Entry 7YOX (electron microscopy, 3.95 A resolution); this record covers chains B and F of the 6 polymer chains in the assembly.

Chain B:
Molecule: DNA helicase MCM9
From: Homo sapiens
Notes: EC 3.6.4.12
UniProt: Q9NXL9 (MCM9_HUMAN); residues 1-276 here = UniProt positions 1-276
Amino-acid sequence (276 residues; numbered 1 to 276; the number before each row is that of its first residue):
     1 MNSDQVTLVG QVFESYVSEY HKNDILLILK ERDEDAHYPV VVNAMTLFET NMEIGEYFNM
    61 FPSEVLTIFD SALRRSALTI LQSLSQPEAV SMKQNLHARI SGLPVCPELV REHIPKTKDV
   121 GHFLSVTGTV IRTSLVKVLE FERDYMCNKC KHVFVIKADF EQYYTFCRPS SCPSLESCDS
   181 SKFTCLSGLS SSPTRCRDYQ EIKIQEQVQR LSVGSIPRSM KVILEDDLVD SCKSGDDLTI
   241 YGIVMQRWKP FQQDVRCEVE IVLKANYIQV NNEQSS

Chain F:
Molecule: DNA helicase MCM8
From: Homo sapiens
Notes: EC 3.6.4.12
UniProt: Q9UJA3 (MCM8_HUMAN); numbering as in UniProt (aligned over 61-376)
Amino-acid sequence (316 residues; row label = number of the first residue in the row):
    61 TPQSMQSTLD RFIPYKGWKL YFSEVYSDSS PLIEKIQAFE KFFTRHIDLY DKDEIERKGS
   121 ILVDFKELTE GGEVTNLIPD IATELRDAPE KTLACMGLAI HQVLTKDLER HAAELQAQEG
   181 LSNDGETMVN VPHIHARVYN YEPLTQLKNV RANYYGKYIA LRGTVVRVSN IKPLCTKMAF
   241 LCAACGEIQS FPLPDGKYSL PTKCPVPVCR GRSFTALRSS PLTVTMDWQS IKIQELMSDD
   301 QREAGRIPRT IECELVHDLV DSCVPGDTVT ITGIVKVSNA EEGSRNKNDK CMFLLYIEAN
   361 SISNSKGQKT KSSEDG
Not modelled in the structure: 61-62, 370-376
Disulfide bonds: Cys242-Cys245
UniProt features mapped onto this chain:
  - natural variant: Pro149 (P149R: In POF10), Glu341 (E341K: Decreases the formation of MRE11 and RPA1 foci in response to cisplatin-induced DNA damage)
What the authors report for this chain:
  - mutagenesis - E295R: unchanged catalytic activity on HROB

How chain B and chain F interact:
Residue-residue contacts (49):
  Lys116(B) with Ile231(F); Asp287(F); Val320(F); Asp321(F), salt bridge
  Thr117(B) with Pro233(F); Thr285(F); Asp287(F)
  Asp159(B) with Arg278(F), salt bridge
  Glu161(B) with Arg278(F); Ser279(F)
  Gln162(B) with Arg278(F)
  Arg218(B) with Ser229(F), hydrogen bond (side chain-backbone); Asn230(F); Ile231(F); Gln289(F); Asp321(F), salt bridge
  Ser219(B) with Asn230(F)
  Gln246(B) with Arg278(F), hydrogen bond (side chain-backbone); Thr285(F), hydrogen bond
  Trp248(B) with Cys235(F), hydrophobic; Met238(F), hydrophobic; Arg278(F); Thr283(F); Thr285(F)
  Phe251(B) with Tyr258(F), hydrophobic; Ala276(F), hydrophobic; Arg278(F)
  Gln252(B) with Tyr258(F)
  Gln253(B) with Tyr258(F); Ser259(F); Leu260(F), hydrogen bond (side chain-backbone)
  Asp254(B) with Lys257(F), hydrogen bond (backbone-side chain); Tyr258(F), hydrogen bond (backbone-backbone)
  Val255(B) with Lys257(F); Tyr258(F), hydrogen bond (backbone-backbone)
  Arg256(B) with Leu234(F); Asp255(F), hydrogen bond (side chain-backbone); Gly256(F), hydrogen bond (side chain-backbone); Lys257(F); Trp288(F); Asn339(F); Tyr356(F)
  Cys257(B) with Gly256(F)
  Glu258(B) with Lys232(F)
  Val259(B) with Lys232(F); Pro233(F), hydrogen bond (backbone-backbone); Cys235(F)
  Glu260(B) with Lys232(F)
  Ile261(B) with Pro233(F)
Also at the interface, not in a pair above, chain B (23 interface residues in all): His113, Lys118, Gly214
Also at the interface, not in a pair above, chain F (27 interface residues in all): Val324

Summary:
Chain B and chain F form an interface of 23 and 27 residues respectively, with 10 hydrogen bonds and 3 salt
bridges. Polar contacts include Lys116(B)-Asp321(F), Asp159(B)-Arg278(F) and Arg218(B)-Asp321(F). The paper
reports that E295R of chain F leaves catalytic activity on HROB unchanged.
Chain B is DNA helicase MCM9 and chain F is DNA helicase MCM8, both from Homo sapiens; the structure, Cryo-EM
structure of the N-terminal domain of hMCM8/9 and HROB, was determined by electron microscopy (same
publication as 7W7P).
